5W76 - chain A; structure by X-ray diffraction, 2.15 A resolution.

== Chain A ==
Name: Ancestral Elogation Factor N153
Organism: synthetic construct
Sequence (385 residues; each row starts with the number of its first residue; note: 1 number in that range is skipped by the numbering (no residue carries it; nothing is unmodelled there)):
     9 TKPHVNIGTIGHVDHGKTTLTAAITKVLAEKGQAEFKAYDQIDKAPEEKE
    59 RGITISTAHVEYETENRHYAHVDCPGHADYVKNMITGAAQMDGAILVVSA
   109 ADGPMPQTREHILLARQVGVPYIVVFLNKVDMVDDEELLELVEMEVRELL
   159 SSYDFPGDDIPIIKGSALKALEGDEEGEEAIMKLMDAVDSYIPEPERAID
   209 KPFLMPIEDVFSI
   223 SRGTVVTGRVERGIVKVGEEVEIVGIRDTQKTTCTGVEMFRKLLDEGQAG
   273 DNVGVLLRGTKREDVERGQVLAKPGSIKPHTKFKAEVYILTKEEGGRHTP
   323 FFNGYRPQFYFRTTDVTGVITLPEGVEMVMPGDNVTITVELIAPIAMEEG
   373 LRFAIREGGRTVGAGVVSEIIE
Not modelled in the structure: 223
Metal / ion sites: Mg2+: Thr26 (together with GDP)
Ligand contacts: GDP (guanosine-5'-diphosphate): His20, Val21, Asp22, His23, Gly24, Lys25, Thr26, Thr27, Tyr47, Asn136, Lys137, Asp139, Met140, Ser174, Ala175, Leu176
What the authors report for this chain:
  - contacts within the chain: Lys238-Asp267, Lys238-Glu268 (from molecular simulation)

== In short ==
Chain A binds GDP. The paper reports contacts within the chain involving Lys238, Asp267 and Glu268.
Chain A is Ancestral Elogation Factor N153 (synthetic construct); the structure, Crystal Structure of
Reconstructed Bacterial Elongation Factor Node 168, was determined by X-ray diffraction, deposited together
with 5W75 and 5W7Q.
